PDB entry 5YE8 | X-ray diffraction, 1.85 A resolution | chain A

[Chain A]
Protein: Platelet-activating factor acetylhydrolase
Organism: Homo sapiens
Notes: EC 3.1.1.47
UniProtKB: Q13093 (PAFA_HUMAN); numbering as in UniProt (aligned over 47-429)
Sequence (388 residues; row label = number of the first residue in the row):
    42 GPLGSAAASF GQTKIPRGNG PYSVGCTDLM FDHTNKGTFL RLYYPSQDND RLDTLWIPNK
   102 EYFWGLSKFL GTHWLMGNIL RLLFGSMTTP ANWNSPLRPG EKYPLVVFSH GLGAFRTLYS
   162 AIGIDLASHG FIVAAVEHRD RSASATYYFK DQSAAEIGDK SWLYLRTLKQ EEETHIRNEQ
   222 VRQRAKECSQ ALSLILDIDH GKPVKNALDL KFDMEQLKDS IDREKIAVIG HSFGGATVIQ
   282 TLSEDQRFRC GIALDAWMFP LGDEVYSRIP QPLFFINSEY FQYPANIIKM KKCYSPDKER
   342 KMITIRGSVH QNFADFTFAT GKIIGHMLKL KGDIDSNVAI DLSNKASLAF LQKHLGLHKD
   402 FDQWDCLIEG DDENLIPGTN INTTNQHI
Not modelled in the structure: 42-54, 89-91, 114-115, 426-429
Differences from the reference sequence: expression tag (42-46)
Swiss-Prot annotation at these positions:
  - active site: Ser-273 (Nucleophile), Asp-296 (Charge relay system), His-351 (Charge relay system)
  - glycosylation: Asn-423 (N-linked (GlcNAc...) asparagine)
  - natural variant: Arg-92 (R92H: Retains the ability to associate with HDL particles), Ile-198 (I198T: Retains the ability to associate with HDL particles), Val-279 (V279F: In PAFAD), Gln-281 (Q281R: In PAFAD), Val-379 (V379A: Retains the ability to associate with HDL particles)
  - mutagenesis: Ser-108 (S108A: Activity is higher than wild-type), His-114 (H114A/Q/E: Impairs the association with LDL particles), Trp-115 (W115A: Impairs the association with LDL particles), Leu-116 (L116A: Reduces the association with LDL particles), Met-117 (M117A: Reduces the association with LDL particles), Tyr-205 (Y205A: Impairs the association with LDL particles), Ser-273 (S273A: Loss of activity), Asp-286 (D286A: Almost no activity; D286N: Diminishes activity), Asp-296 (D296A: Loss of activity; D296N: Loss of activity), Asp-304 (D304A: No change in activity), Asp-338 (D338A: Activity is higher than wild-type), His-351 (H351A: Loss of activity), 4 further mutagenesis entries in UniProt
Ligand contacts: 8U3 (N-[3,4-bis(fluoranyl)phenyl]methanesulfonamide): Leu-107, Phe-110, Gly-152, Leu-153, Gly-154, Ala-155, Leu-159, Tyr-160, His-272, Ser-273, His-351, Gln-352, Ala-355, Phe-357

[In short]
Chain A binds compound 8U3. From UniProt: 3 active-site residues and 16 mutagenesis sites.
Chain A is Platelet-activating factor acetylhydrolase (Homo sapiens); the structure, The crystal structure of
Lp-PLA2 in complex with a novel inhibitor, was determined by X-ray diffraction, deposited together with 5YE7
and 5YE9.
